PDB entry 5X8T | electron microscopy, 3.30 A resolution | chains N and A of the 32 polymer chains in the assembly

[Chain N]
Protein: 50S ribosomal protein L16, chloroplastic
Source organism: Spinacia oleracea
UniProtKB: P17353 (RK16_SPIOL); residue numbers follow UniProt; this construct covers 1-135
Chain sequence (135 residues; row label = number of the first residue in the row):
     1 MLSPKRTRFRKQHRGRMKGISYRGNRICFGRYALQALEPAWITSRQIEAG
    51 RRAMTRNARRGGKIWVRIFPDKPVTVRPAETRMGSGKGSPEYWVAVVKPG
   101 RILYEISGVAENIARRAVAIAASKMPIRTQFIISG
Disordered / not traced: 1
UniProt features mapped onto this chain:
  - modified residue: Met-1 (N-methylmethionine)

[Chain A]
Molecule: 23S rRNA
Source organism: Spinacia oleracea
Sequence (2810 nucleotides; each row starts with the number of its first residue):
     1 UUCAAACGAGGAAAGGCUUACGGUGGAUACCUAGGCACCCAGAGACGAGG
    51 AAGGGCGUAUUAAUCGACGAAAUGCUUCGGGGAGUUGAAAAUAAGCAGAG
   101 AUCCGGAGAUUCCCGAAUAGGUCAACCUUUCGAACUUCUGCUGAAUCCAU
   151 GGGCAGGCAAGAGACAACCUGGCGAACUGAAACAUCUUAGUAGCCAGAGG
   201 AAAAGAAAGCAAAAGCGAUUCCCGUAGUAGCGGCGAGCGAAAUGGGAGCA
   251 GCCUAAACCGUGAAAACGGGGUUGUGGGAGAGCAAUACAAGCGUCGUGCU
   301 GCUAGGCGAAUCAGUGGAGUGCGGAACCCUAGAUGGUGAAAGUCCAGUAG
   351 CCGAAAGCAUCACUAGCUUAUGCUCUGACCCGAGUAGCAUGGGGCACGUG
   401 GAAUCCCGUGUGAAUCAGCAAGGACCACCUUGCAAGGCUAAAUACUCCUG
   451 GGUGACCGAUAGCGAAGUAGUACCGUGAGGGAAGGGUGAAAAGAACCCCC
   501 AUCGGGGAGUGAAAUAGAACAUGAAACCGUAAGCUCUCAAGCAGUGGGAG
   551 GGGGACCAGACCCUGACCGCGUGCCUGUUGAAGAAUGAGCCGGCGACUCA
   601 UAGGCAGUGGCUUGGUUAAGGGAACCCACCGGAGCCGUAGCGAAAGCGAG
   651 UCUUCAUAGGGCAAUUGUCACUGCUUAUGGACCCGAACCUGGGUGAUCUA
   701 UCCAUGACCAGGAUGAAGCUUGGGUGAAACUAAGUGGAGGUCCGAACCGA
   751 CUGAUGUUGAAGAAUCAGCGGAUGAGUUGUGGUUAGGGGUGAAAUGCCAC
   801 UCGAACCCAGAGCUAGCUGGUUCUCCCCGAAAUGCGUUGAGGCGCAGCAG
   851 UUGACUGGACAUCUAGGGGUAAAGCACUGUUUCGGUGCGGGCCGCGAGAG
   901 CGGUACCAAAUCGAGGCAAACUCUGAAUACUAGAUAUGACCUCCAAAUAA
   951 CAGGGGUCAAGGUCGGCCAGUGAGACGAUGGGGGAUAAGCUUCAUCGUCG
  1001 AGAGGGAAACAGCCCGGAUCACCAGCUAAGGCCCCUAAAUGACCGCUCAG
  1051 UGAUAAAGGAGGUAGGGGUGCAGAGACAGCCAGGAGGUUUGCCUAGAAGC
  1101 AGCCACCCUUGAAAGAGUGCGUAAUAGCUCACUGAUCGAGCGCUCUUGCG
  1151 CCGAAGAUGAACGGGGCUAAGCGGUCUGCCGAAGCUGUGGGAUGUAAAAA
  1201 AACAUCGGUAGGGGAGCGUUCCGUGUUAGGGAGAAACGCGUGCGUGAGCC
  1251 GCGUUGGACGAAGCGGAAGCGAGAAUGUCGGCUUGAGUAACGCAAACAUU
  1301 GGUGAGAAUCCAAUGCCCCGAAAACCUAAGGGUUCCUCCGCAAGGUUCGU
  1351 CCACGGAGGGUGAGUCAGGGCCUAAGAUCAGGCCGAAAGGCGUAGUCGAU
  1401 GGACAACAGGUGAAUAUUCCUGUACUACCCCUUGUUGGUCCCGAGGGACG
  1451 GAGGAGGCUAGGUUAGCCGAAAGAUGGUUAUCGGUUCAAGGACGCAAGGU
  1501 GACCCUGUUUUUCAGGGUAAGAAGGGGUAGAGAAAAUGCCUCGAGCCAAU
  1551 GUUCGAGUACCAGGCGCUACGGCGCUGAAGUAACCGAUGCCAUACUCCCA
  1601 GGAAAAGCUCGAACGACCUUCAACAAAAGGGUACCUGUACCCGAAACCGA
  1651 CACAGGUAGGUAGGUAGAGAAUACCUAGGGGCGCGAGACAACUCUCUCUA
  1701 AGGAACUCGGCAAAAUAGCCCCGUAACUUCGGGAGAAGGGGUGCCCCCUC
  1751 ACAAAGGGGGUCGAAGUGACCAGGCCCGGGCGACUGUUUACCAAAAACAC
  1801 AGGUCUCCGCAAAGUCGUAAGACCAUGUAUGGGGGCUGACGCCUGCCCAG
  1851 UGCCGGAAGGUCAAGGAAGUUGGUGACCUGAUGACAGGGGAGCCGGCGAC
  1901 CGAAGCCCCGGUGAACGGCGGCCGUAACUAUAACGGUCCUAAGGUAGCGA
  1951 AAUUCCUUGUCGGGUAAGUUCCGACCCGCACGAAAGGCGUAACGAUCUGG
  2001 GCACUGUCUCGGAGAGAGGCUCGGUGAAAUAGACAUGUCUGUGAAGAUGC
  2051 GGACUACCUGCACCUGGACAGAAAGACCCUAUGAAGCUUUACUGUUCCCU
  2101 GGGAUUGGCUUUGGGCUUUUCCUGCGCAGCUUAGGUGGAAGGCGAAGAAG
  2151 GCCCCCUUCCGGGGGGGCCCGAGCCAUCAGUGAGAUACCACUCUGGAAGA
  2201 GCUAGAAUUCUAACCUUGUGUCAGGACCUACGGGCCAAGGGACAUUCUCA
  2251 GGUAGACAGUUUCUAUGGGGCGUAGGCCUCCCAAAAGGUAACGGAGGCGU
  2301 GCAAAGGUUUCCUCGGGCCGGACGGAGAUUGGCCCUCGAGUGCAAAGGCA
  2351 GAAGGGAGCUUGACUGCAAGACCCACCCGUCGAGCAGGGACGAAAGUCGG
  2401 CCUUAGUGAUCCGACGGUGCCGAGUGGAAGGGCCGUCGCUCAACGGAUAA
  2451 AAGUUACUCUAGGGAUAACAGGCUGAUCUUCCCCAAGAGUUCACAUCGAC
  2501 GGGAAGGUUUGGCACCUCGAUGUCGGCUCUUCGCCACCUGGGGCUGUAGU
  2551 AUGUUCCAAGGGUUGGGCUGUUCGCCCAUUAAAGCGGUACGUGAGCUGGG
  2601 UUCAGAACGUCGUGAGACAGUUCGGUCCAUAUCCGGUGUGGGCGUUAGAG
  2651 CAUUGAGAGGACCUUUCCCUAGUACGAGAGGACCGGGAAGGACGCACCUC
  2701 UGGUGUACCAGUUAUCGUGCCCACGGUAAACGCUGGGUAGCCAAGUGCGG
  2751 AGCGGAUAACUGCUGAAAGCAUCUAAGUAGUAAGCCCACCCCAAGAUGAG
  2801 UGCUCUCCUA
Disordered / not traced: 1

[How chain N and chain A interact]
Pairs across the interface (88; chain N residue first):
  Pro-4(N) / U880(A)  phosphate contact
  Pro-4(N) / U881(A)  phosphate contact
  Lys-5(N) / U881(A)  hydrogen bond to the phosphate
  Arg-6(N) / U880(A)  sugar contact
  Arg-8(N) / G879(A)  sugar contact
  Phe-9(N) / A920(A)  stacking on the base
  Phe-9(N) / C921(A)  phosphate contact
  Arg-10(N) / A2295(A)  phosphate contact
  Lys-11(N) / A919(A)  hydrogen bond to the base
  Lys-11(N) / A920(A)  hydrogen bond to the base
  Lys-11(N) / G2294(A)  hydrogen bond to the sugar
  Lys-11(N) / A2295(A)  salt bridge to the phosphate
  Gln-12(N) / A918(A)  hydrogen bond to the sugar
  Gln-12(N) / A919(A)  base contact
  Gln-12(N) / A920(A)  base contact
  His-13(N) / A919(A)  hydrogen bond to the base
  His-13(N) / G982(A)  phosphate contact
  His-13(N) / G983(A)  phosphate contact
  Arg-14(N) / G982(A)  phosphate contact
  Arg-14(N) / G983(A)  salt bridge to the phosphate
  Arg-14(N) / G984(A)  salt bridge to the phosphate
  Arg-14(N) / U986(A)  salt bridge to the phosphate
  Gly-15(N) / U986(A)  base contact
  Arg-16(N) / G980(A)  salt bridge to the phosphate
  Arg-16(N) / G981(A)  salt bridge to the phosphate
  Arg-16(N) / U986(A)  base contact
  Met-17(N) / U986(A)  hydrogen bond to the base
  Lys-18(N) / A872(A)  phosphate contact
  Lys-18(N) / G981(A)  salt bridge to the phosphate
  Arg-23(N) / G874(A)  salt bridge to the phosphate
  Arg-23(N) / C875(A)  salt bridge to the phosphate
  Arg-23(N) / G916(A)  salt bridge to the phosphate
  Gly-24(N) / G916(A)  phosphate contact
  Cys-28(N) / A914(A)  sugar contact
  Cys-28(N) / G915(A)  hydrogen bond to the sugar
  Phe-29(N) / G913(A)  base contact
  Phe-29(N) / A914(A)  base contact
  Trp-41(N) / U986(A)  phosphate contact
  Arg-45(N) / G2501(A)  salt bridge to the phosphate
  Gln-46(N) / G2501(A)  hydrogen bond to the phosphate
  Gln-46(N) / G2502(A)  hydrogen bond to the phosphate
  Ala-49(N) / C2500(A)  base contact
  Ala-49(N) / G2501(A)  sugar contact
  Arg-56(N) / A2486(A)  hydrogen bond to the sugar
  Arg-56(N) / G2487(A)  salt bridge to the phosphate
  Trp-65(N) / C883(A)  sugar contact
  Val-66(N) / U882(A)  sugar contact
  Arg-67(N) / G915(A)  hydrogen bond to the sugar
  Phe-69(N) / U881(A)  sugar contact
  Asp-71(N) / U880(A)  hydrogen bond to the sugar
  Asp-71(N) / G916(A)  hydrogen bond to the base
  Thr-75(N) / G984(A)  phosphate contact
  Thr-75(N) / A985(A)  phosphate contact
  Val-76(N) / A985(A)  phosphate contact
  Arg-77(N) / G984(A)  phosphate contact
  Arg-77(N) / A985(A)  hydrogen bond to the phosphate
  Thr-81(N) / G2512(A)  phosphate contact
  Arg-82(N) / G983(A)  hydrogen bond to the base
  Arg-82(N) / G984(A)  hydrogen bond to the sugar
  Arg-82(N) / A987(A)  base contact
  Arg-82(N) / A988(A)  base contact
  Arg-82(N) / G2512(A)  sugar contact
  Arg-82(N) / C2513(A)  phosphate contact
  Met-83(N) / G983(A)  sugar contact
  Met-83(N) / G2267(A)  phosphate contact
  Met-83(N) / C2292(A)  sugar contact
  Met-83(N) / G2293(A)  phosphate contact
  Gly-84(N) / G2293(A)  phosphate contact
  Ser-85(N) / G983(A)  phosphate contact
  Ser-85(N) / G984(A)  phosphate contact
  Ser-85(N) / G2293(A)  hydrogen bond to the phosphate
  Ser-85(N) / G2294(A)  hydrogen bond to the phosphate
  Arg-101(N) / G916(A)  hydrogen bond to the sugar
  Arg-101(N) / C917(A)  salt bridge to the phosphate
  Ile-120(N) / C2484(A)  sugar contact
  Ile-120(N) / A2485(A)  sugar contact
  Ser-123(N) / C2484(A)  hydrogen bond to the sugar
  Ser-123(N) / G2501(A)  hydrogen bond to the base
  Lys-124(N) / C2484(A)  hydrogen bond to the base
  Lys-124(N) / A2499(A)  base contact
  Lys-124(N) / C2500(A)  hydrogen bond to the base
  Lys-124(N) / G2501(A)  hydrogen bond to the sugar
  Met-125(N) / G2502(A)  hydrogen bond to the sugar
  Pro-126(N) / G2502(A)  phosphate contact
  Pro-126(N) / G2503(A)  phosphate contact
  Arg-128(N) / A1056(A)  phosphate contact
  Arg-128(N) / A1057(A)  salt bridge to the phosphate
  Arg-128(N) / G1058(A)  phosphate contact
Other interface residues (no listed pair), chain N (46 interface residues in all): Tyr-22, Lys-63, Val-74
Other interface residues (no listed pair), chain A (51 interface residues in all): A871, A873, U878, G884, C2282, C2483

[In short]
Chain N and chain A form an interface of 46 and 51 residues respectively; the contacts include 26 hydrogen
bonds, 14 salt bridges and 1 aromatic stacking contact. Polar contacts include Lys-11(N)/A919(A),
Lys-11(N)/A920(A) and His-13(N)/A919(A).
Here chain N is 50S ribosomal protein L16, chloroplastic and chain A is 23S rRNA, both from Spinacia oleracea.
Entry 5X8T (Structure of the 50S large subunit of chloroplast ribosome from spinach) was determined by
electron microscopy, deposited together with 5X8P and 5X8R.
